Entry 8YTX (X-ray diffraction, 2.53 A resolution); this record covers chains A and E of the 6 polymer chains in the assembly.

[Chain A]
Protein: Detyrosinated tubulin alpha-1B chain
From: Sus scrofa
UniProtKB: Q2XVP4 (TBA1B_PIG); residues 1-440 here = UniProt positions 1-440
Chain sequence (440 residues; numbered 1 to 440; the number before each row is that of its first residue):
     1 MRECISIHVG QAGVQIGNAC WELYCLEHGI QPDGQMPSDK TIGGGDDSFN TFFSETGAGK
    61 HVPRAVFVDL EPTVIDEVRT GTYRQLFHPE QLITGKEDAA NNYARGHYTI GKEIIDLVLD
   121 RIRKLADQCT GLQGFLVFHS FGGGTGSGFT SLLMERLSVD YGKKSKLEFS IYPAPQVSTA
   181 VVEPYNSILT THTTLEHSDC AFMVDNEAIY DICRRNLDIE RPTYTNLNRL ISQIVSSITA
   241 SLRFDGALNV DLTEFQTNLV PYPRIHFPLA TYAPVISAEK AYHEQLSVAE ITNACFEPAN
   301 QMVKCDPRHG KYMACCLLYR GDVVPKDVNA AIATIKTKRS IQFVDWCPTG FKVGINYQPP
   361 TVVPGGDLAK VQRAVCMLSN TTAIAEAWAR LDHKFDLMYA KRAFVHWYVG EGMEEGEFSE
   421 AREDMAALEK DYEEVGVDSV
Disordered / not traced: 438-440
Swiss-Prot annotation at these positions:
  - motif: Met-1 to Cys-4 (MREC motif)
  - active site: Glu-254
  - binding site (GTP): Gly-10, Gln-11, Ala-12, Gln-15, Glu-71, Ala-99, Ser-140, Gly-143, Gly-144, Thr-145, Gly-146, Thr-179, Glu-183, Asn-206, Tyr-224, Asn-228, Leu-252
  - binding site (Mg(2+)): Glu-71
  - modified residue: Lys-40 (N6,N6,N6-trimethyllysine), Ser-48 (Phosphoserine), Ser-232 (Phosphoserine), Tyr-282 (3'-nitrotyrosine), Arg-339 (Omega-N-methylarginine), Ser-439 (Phosphoserine)
  - cross-link (Glycyl lysine isopeptide (Lys-Gly)): Lys-326 (interchain with G-Cter in ubiquitin), Lys-370 (interchain with G-Cter in ubiquitin)
Ion coordination: Ca2+: Thr-41, Gly-44, Asp-47; Mg2+: Glu-71 (together with GTP)
Residues lining bound ligands:
  - A1D68 (2-chloranyl-N-(4-methoxyphenyl)-N-methyl-thieno[2,3-d]pyrimidin-4-amine): Thr-179, Ala-180, Val-181
  - GTP (guanosine-5'-triphosphate): Val-9, Gly-10, Gln-11, Ala-12, Gly-13, Gln-15, Ile-16, Asp-69, Asp-98, Ala-99, Ala-100, Asn-101, Ser-140, Gly-142, Gly-143, Gly-144, Thr-145, Gly-146, Ile-171, Val-177, Ser-178, Thr-179, Glu-183, Asn-206, Tyr-224, Leu-227, Asn-228, Ile-231

[Chain E]
Protein: Stathmin-4
From: Rattus norvegicus
UniProtKB: P63043 (STMN4_RAT); residues 5-145 here correspond to UniProt positions 49-189 (UniProt number = residue number + 44)
Chain sequence (143 residues; each row starts with the number of its first residue):
     3 MADMEVIELN KCTSGQSFEV ILKPPSFDGV PEFNASLPRR RDPSLEEIQK KLEAAEERRK
    63 YQEAELLKHL AEKREHEREV IQKAIEENNN FIKMAKEKLA QKMESNKENR EAHLAAMLER
   123 LQEKDKHAEE VRKNKELKEE ASR
Disordered / not traced: 3-5, 29-44, 139-145
Sequence notes: initiating methionine (3); expression tag (4)
Swiss-Prot annotation at these positions:
  - modified residue: Ser-46 (Phosphoserine)

[Chain A / chain E interface]
Pairs across the interface - 57 pairs, chain A then chain E:
  His-107(A) with Leu-54(E)
  Tyr-108(A) with Leu-54(E), hydrophobic; Ala-57(E), hydrophobic
  Thr-109(A) with Arg-61(E)
  Lys-112(A) with Leu-54(E); Glu-58(E); Arg-61(E)
  Leu-152(A) with Leu-54(E), hydrophobic
  Glu-155(A) with Ile-50(E)
  Arg-156(A) with Leu-47(E); Gln-51(E)
  Val-159(A) with Pro-45(E); Leu-47(E), hydrophobic
  Asp-245(A) with Cys-14(E), hydrogen bond; Ser-16(E)
  Ala-247(A) with Asn-12(E); Ser-19(E)
  Leu-248(A) with Ser-19(E)
  Pro-325(A) with Gln-18(E); Phe-20(E), hydrophobic
  Asn-329(A) with Val-8(E); Phe-20(E); Val-22(E)
  Ile-332(A) with Val-22(E), hydrophobic
  Ala-333(A) with Met-6(E), hydrophobic
  Lys-336(A) with Leu-24(E)
  Asp-345(A) with Pro-27(E); Ser-28(E), hydrogen bond (backbone-backbone)
  Cys-347(A) with Pro-27(E)
  Pro-348(A) with Lys-25(E); Pro-27(E)
  Thr-349(A) with Ile-23(E); Leu-24(E), hydrogen bond (backbone-backbone); Lys-25(E), hydrogen bond (backbone-backbone)
  Gly-350(A) with Val-22(E)
  Phe-351(A) with Glu-21(E); Val-22(E), hydrogen bond (backbone-backbone)
  Lys-352(A) with Phe-20(E); Glu-21(E)
  Val-353(A) with Ser-19(E); Phe-20(E), hydrogen bond (backbone-backbone)
  Gly-354(A) with Gln-18(E)
  Ile-355(A) with Gly-17(E); Gln-18(E), hydrogen bond (backbone-backbone)
  Asn-356(A) with Ser-16(E)
  Tyr-357(A) with Thr-15(E); Ser-16(E), hydrogen bond (backbone-backbone); Gly-17(E); Gln-18(E), hydrogen bond
  Val-409(A) with Gln-64(E)
  Gly-410(A) with Arg-61(E); Gln-64(E)
  Glu-411(A) with Arg-61(E), hydrogen bond (backbone-side chain)
  Gly-412(A) with Ala-57(E); Arg-60(E), hydrogen bond (backbone-side chain); Arg-61(E)
  Glu-414(A) with Arg-60(E), salt bridge
Other interface residues (no listed pair), chain A (40 interface residues in all): Glu-113, Asp-160, His-197, Gly-246, Val-324, Val-328, Trp-346
Other interface residues (no listed pair), chain E (30 interface residues in all): Pro-26, Ser-46, Lys-53

[In short]
Chain A and chain E form an interface of 40 and 30 residues respectively, with 11 hydrogen bonds and 1 salt
bridge. Polar contacts include Glu-414(A)/Arg-60(E), Asp-245(A)/Cys-14(E) and Tyr-357(A)/Gln-18(E). Chain A
binds GTP and compound A1D68.
Chain A is Detyrosinated tubulin alpha-1B chain (Sus scrofa) and chain E is Stathmin-4 (Rattus norvegicus);
the structure, Tubulin-RB3-TTL in complex with compound SI9, was determined by X-ray diffraction together with
8YU9 and 8YUA from the same study.
